3AQC - chains A and B; structure by X-ray diffraction, 2.61 A resolution.

== Chain A ==
Name: Component A of hexaprenyl diphosphate synthase
Source organism: Micrococcus luteus
Notes: EC 2.5.1.33
UniProtKB: O66127 (O66127_MICLU); residue numbers follow UniProt; this construct covers 1-143
Amino-acid sequence (147 residues; each row starts with the number of its first residue; numbers below 1 keep their minus sign (Gly-3 is residue -3)):
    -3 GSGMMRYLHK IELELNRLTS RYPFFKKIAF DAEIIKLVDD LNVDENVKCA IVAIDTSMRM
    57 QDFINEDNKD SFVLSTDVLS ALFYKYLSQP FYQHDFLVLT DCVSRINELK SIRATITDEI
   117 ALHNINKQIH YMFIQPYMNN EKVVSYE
Unresolved in the structure: -3 to -1, 135-143
Sequence notes: expression tag (-3 to 0)
Reported in the primary citation:
  - specificity-determining residues: Phe79, Tyr80

== Chain B ==
Name: Component B of hexaprenyl diphosphate synthase
Source organism: Micrococcus luteus
Notes: EC 2.5.1.33
UniProtKB: O66129 (O66129_MICLU); numbering as in UniProt (aligned over 1-325)
Amino-acid sequence (325 residues; row label = number of the first residue in the row):
     1 MIALSYKAFL NPYIIEVEKR LYECIQSDSE TINKAAHHIL SSGGKRVRPM FVLLSGFLND
    61 TQKDDLIRTA VSLELVHMAS LVHDDYIDNS DMRRGNTSVH IAFDKDTAIR TGHFLLARAL
   121 QNIATINNSK FHQIFSKTIL EVCFGEFDQM ADRFNYPVSF TAYLRRINRK TAILIEASCH
   181 LGALSSQLDE QSTYHIKQFG HCIGMSYQII DDILDYTSDE ATLGKPVGSD IRNGHITYPL
   241 MAAIANLKEQ DDDKLEAVVK HLTSTSDDEV YQYIVSQVKQ YGIEPAELLS RKYGDKAKYH
   301 LSQLQDSNIK DYLEEIHEKM LKRVY
Unresolved in the structure: 1-4
Ion coordination: Mg2+ site 1: Asp84, Asp88 (together with magnesium); Mg2+ site 2 near Asp211 (its only coordinating residue here)
Residues lining bound ligands: magnesium (2DE; (2E,6E)-7,11-dimethyldodeca-2,6,10-trien-1-yl trihydrogen diphosphate): Val76, Ala79, Ser80, Leu81, His83, Asp84, Asp85, Asp88, Arg93, Leu116, Val142, Glu146, Gln149, Lys170, Lys225
Reported in the primary citation:
  - Mg2+ coordination: Asp84, Asp88, Asp211
  - binding site for magnesium: Val76, Ala79, Arg93, Lys170

== How chain A and chain B interact ==
Residue-residue contacts (87; chain A residue first):
  Leu14(A) with Phe144(B), hydrophobic
  Arg17(A) with Asp148(B), salt bridge
  Tyr18(A) with Phe144(B); Phe147(B), hydrophobic; Asp148(B); Arg169(B)
  Phe20(A) with Phe147(B); Met150(B); Ala151(B), hydrophobic
  Phe21(A) with Phe147(B)
  Met54(A) with His113(B)
  Gln57(A) with Ile109(B); Arg110(B); His113(B)
  Ile60(A) with Tyr86(B); Lys105(B), hydrogen bond (backbone-side chain); Ile109(B), hydrophobic
  Asn61(A) with Tyr86(B), hydrogen bond (backbone-side chain)
  Glu62(A) with Tyr86(B)
  Lys65(A) with Tyr86(B), hydrogen bond (side chain-backbone); Ile87(B); Asn89(B), hydrogen bond
  Asp66(A) with Met150(B)
  Val69(A) with His83(B); Tyr86(B), hydrophobic; Ile87(B), hydrophobic
  Leu70(A) with Ile87(B), hydrophobic; Glu146(B); Phe147(B)
  Ser71(A) with Phe147(B)
  Thr72(A) with His113(B), hydrogen bond
  Asp73(A) with His83(B), salt bridge; His113(B), salt bridge; Cys143(B)
  Val74(A) with Cys143(B), hydrophobic; Phe147(B), hydrophobic
  Ser76(A) with His113(B); Leu116(B)
  Ala77(A) with Ile139(B), hydrophobic; Leu140(B), hydrophobic
  Leu78(A) with Leu140(B), hydrophobic
  Tyr80(A) with Leu120(B), hydrophobic; Ile123(B); His132(B), hydrogen bond; Phe135(B); Ser136(B)
  Lys81(A) with Leu140(B)
  Ser84(A) with Ser129(B), hydrogen bond (backbone-side chain); His132(B); Gln133(B); Ser136(B), hydrogen bond
  Gln85(A) with Gln133(B), hydrogen bond
  Pro86(A) with Ser129(B)
  Phe87(A) with Ala124(B); Ile126(B); Ser129(B), hydrogen bond (backbone-side chain); His132(B)
  Gln89(A) with Ala124(B), hydrogen bond (side chain-backbone); Thr125(B), hydrogen bond (side chain-backbone); Asn127(B), hydrogen bond
  Phe92(A) with Leu120(B); Ala124(B), hydrophobic
  Leu93(A) with Gln121(B); Ala124(B), hydrophobic
  Thr96(A) with Ala117(B); Leu120(B); Gln121(B)
  Asp97(A) with Gln121(B), hydrogen bond
  Val99(A) with His113(B); Ala117(B), hydrophobic
  Ser100(A) with Phe114(B); Ala117(B); Arg118(B), hydrogen bond
  Asn103(A) with Ile32(B); Arg110(B); His113(B); Phe114(B)
  Glu104(A) with Ser27(B), hydrogen bond; Ser29(B); Ile32(B); Phe114(B); Arg118(B), salt bridge
  Lys106(A) with Arg110(B), hydrogen bond (backbone-side chain)
  Ser107(A) with Ser29(B); Ile32(B); Arg110(B)
  Ile108(A) with Glu30(B)
Interface residues without a listed pair, chain A (42 interface residues in all): Ser53, Phe79, Thr111
Interface residues without a listed pair, chain B (41 interface residues in all): Asp28, Asn128, Arg165

== In short ==
The interface between chain A and chain B involves 42 residues on one side and 41 on the other, with 17
hydrogen bonds and 4 salt bridges. Among the polar pairs are Arg17(A)-Asp148(B), Asp73(A)-His83(B) and
Asp73(A)-His113(B). From the paper: a binding site for magnesium at Val76(B), Ala79(B) and Arg93(B) among
others; Mg2+ coordination by Asp84(B), Asp88(B) and Asp211(B).
Chain A is Component A of hexaprenyl diphosphate synthase and chain B is Component B of hexaprenyl diphosphate
synthase, both from Micrococcus luteus; the structure, M. luteus B-P 26 heterodimeric hexaprenyl diphosphate
synthase in complex with magnesium and FPP analogue, was determined by X-ray diffraction.
